Entry 5WDP (X-ray diffraction, 1.35 A resolution); this record covers chain A.

[Chain A]
Name: GTPase HRas
Organism: Homo sapiens
Notes: EC 3.6.5.2
Reference sequence: P01112 (RASH_HUMAN); numbering as in UniProt (aligned over 1-166)
Chain sequence (166 residues; numbered 1 to 166; the number before each row is that of its first residue):
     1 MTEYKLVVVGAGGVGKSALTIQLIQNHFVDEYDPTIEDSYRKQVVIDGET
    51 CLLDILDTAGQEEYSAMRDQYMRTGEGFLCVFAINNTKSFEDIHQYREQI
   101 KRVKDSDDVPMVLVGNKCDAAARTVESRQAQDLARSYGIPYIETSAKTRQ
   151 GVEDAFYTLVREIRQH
Sequence notes: engineered mutation Ala120 (Leu in P01112)
UniProt features mapped onto this chain:
  - region: His166 (Hypervariable region)
  - motif: Tyr32 to Tyr40 (Effector region)
  - binding site (GTP): Gly13 to Ala18, Val29 to Thr35, Ala59, Gly60, Asn116 to Asp119, Ser145 to Lys147
  - modified residue: Met1 (N-acetylmethionine), Thr2 (N-acetylthreonine), Cys118 (S-nitrosocysteine)
  - glycosylation: Thr35 (Microbial infection: O-linked (Glc) threonine)
  - natural variant: Gly12 (G12A: In CSTLO; G12C: In CSTLO; G12D: In CSTLO; G12E: In CSTLO; G12S: In CSTLO and CMEMS; G12V: In CSTLO, bladder carcinoma and CMEMS), Gly13 (G13C: In CSTLO; G13D: In CSTLO; G13R: In SFM), Gln22 (Q22K: In CMEMS), Glu37 (E37EE: In CSTLO), Thr58 (T58I: In CSTLO), Gln61 (Q61K: In NMTC2; Q61L: In melanoma), Glu63 (E63K: In CMEMS), Ser89 (S89C: Found in a patient with severe fetal hydrops and pleural effusion; uncertain significance), Lys117 (K117R: In CSTLO), Ala146 (A146T: In CSTLO; A146V: In CSTLO)
  - mutagenesis: Ser17 (S17N: Dominant negative. Prevents PLCE1 EGF-induced recruitment to plasma membrane. No effect on subcellular location of isoform 2), Asn26 (N26G: Loss of interaction with PLCE1; when associated with V-12), Val29 (V29A: No effect on interaction with PLCE1; when associated with V-12), Tyr32 (Y32F: Loss of interaction and recruitment to plasma membrane of PLCE1; when associated with V-12), Pro34 (P34G: No effect on interaction with PLCE1; when associated with V-12), Thr35 (T35S: Loss of interaction with PLCE1; when associated with V-12), Glu37 (E37G: No effect on interaction with PLCE1; when associated with V-12), Asp38 (D38N: No effect on interaction with PLCE1; when associated with V-12), Ser39 (S39C: No effect on interaction with PLCE1; when associated with V-12), Ala59 (A59T: Loss of GTPase activity and creation of an autophosphorylation site), Gln61 (Q61I: Moderately increased transformation of cultured cell lines; Q61R: Promotes interaction with SHOC2 and PP1C; Q61V: Strongly increased transformation of cultured cell lines), Ala83 (A83T: GTP-binding activity reduced by factor of 30), 4 further mutagenesis entries in UniProt
Bound ions: Ca2+ site 1: Ser17, Thr35 (together with GMP-PNP); Mg2+: Ser17, Thr35 (together with GMP-PNP); Ca2+ site 2: Phe28, Asp30, Glu31, Asp33
Residues lining bound ligands:
  - : Ser17, Asp33, Thr35, Asp57
  - GMP-PNP (GNP; phosphoaminophosphonic acid-guanylate ester): Ala11, Gly12, Gly13, Val14, Gly15, Lys16, Ser17, Ala18, Phe28, Val29, Asp30, Glu31, Tyr32, Asp33, Pro34, Thr35, Thr58, Ala59, Gly60, Gln61, Asn116, Lys117, Asp119, Ser145, Ala146, Lys147
Reported in the primary citation:
  - conformationally variable residues (side-chain flip): Tyr71
  - mutagenesis - Q61L, E63P, Q99A: decreased catalytic activity (hydrolysis)
  - catalytic residues: Gln61 (citing earlier work)

[Overview]
Chain A binds GMP-PNP and compounds CA/MG. Ser17 and Thr35 coordinate Ca2+ site 1. The Mg2+ site is built by
Ser17 and Thr35. From UniProt: 22 GTP-binding residues and 17 mutagenesis sites. The paper reports the
catalytic residue Gln61; Q61L, E63P and Q99A reduce catalytic activity (hydrolysis).
Chain A is GTPase HRas (Homo sapiens); the structure, H-Ras mutant L120A bound to GMP-PNP at 277K, was
determined by X-ray diffraction together with 5WDO, 5WDQ, 5WDR and 5WDS from the same study.
